4MXQ - chains D and A of the 4 polymer chains in the assembly; structure by X-ray diffraction, 2.60 A resolution.

# Chain D
Protein: 42F3 beta VmVh chimera
Source organism: Mus musculus, Homo sapiens
Sequence (243 residues; row label = number of the first residue in the row; numbers below 1 keep their minus sign (Met-1 is residue -1)):
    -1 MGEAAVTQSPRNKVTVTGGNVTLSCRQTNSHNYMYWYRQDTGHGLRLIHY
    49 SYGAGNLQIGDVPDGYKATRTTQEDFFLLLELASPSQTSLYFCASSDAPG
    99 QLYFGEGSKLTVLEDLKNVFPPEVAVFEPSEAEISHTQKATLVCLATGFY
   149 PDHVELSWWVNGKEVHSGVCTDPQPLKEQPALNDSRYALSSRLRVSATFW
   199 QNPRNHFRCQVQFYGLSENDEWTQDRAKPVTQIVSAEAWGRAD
Not modelled in the structure: -1 to 2
Disulfides: Cys23-Cys91, Cys142-Cys207

# Chain A
Protein: H-2 class I histocompatibility antigen, L-D alpha chain
Source organism: Mus musculus
UniProt: P01897 (HA1L_MOUSE); residues 1-179 here correspond to UniProt positions 25-203 (UniProt number = residue number + 24)
Sequence (180 residues; each row starts with the number of its first residue; numbering starts at 0):
     0 MGPHSMRYYETATSRRGLGEPRYTSVGYVDDKEFVRFDSDAENPRYEPQV
    50 PWMEQEGPEYWERITQIAKGQEQWFRVNLRTLLGYYNQSAGGTHTLQWMY
   100 GCDVGSDGRLLRGYEQFAYDGCDYIALNEDLRTWTAADMAAQITRRKWEQ
   150 AGAAEYYRAYLEGECVEWLHRYLKNGNATL
Not modelled in the structure: 0-1, 176-179
Differences from the reference sequence: initiating methionine (0); engineered mutation Tyr8 (Phe32 in P01897), Thr12 (Val36 in P01897), Arg15 (Pro39 in P01897), Thr23 (Ile47 in P01897), Asp30 (Asn54 in P01897), Val49 (Ala73 in P01897), Arg131 (Lys155 in P01897)
Swiss-Prot annotation at these positions:
  - glycosylation (N-linked (GlcNAc...) asparagine): Asn86, Asn176
Disulfides: Cys101-Cys164

# Chain D / chain A interface
Pairs across the interface - 10 pairs, chain D then chain A:
  Asn30(D) - Val76(A)
  Tyr50(D) - Gln72(A)
  Tyr50(D) - Trp73(A)
  Tyr50(D) - Val76(A)
  Tyr50(D) - Asn77(A)
  Asn54(D) - Gln72(A)
  Ala96(D) - Ala150(A)  hydrophobic
  Pro97(D) - Tyr155(A)  hydrophobic
  Gln99(D) - Ala150(A)  hydrogen bond (side chain-backbone)
  Tyr101(D) - Gln149(A)  hydrogen bond
Interface residues without a listed pair, chain D (9 interface residues in all): Gly51, Asp95
Interface residues without a listed pair, chain A (8 interface residues in all): Thr80
Interface features reported in the paper:
  - interface residues, chain D: Asn30(D), Tyr50(D)
  - interface residues, chain A: Gln72(A), Trp73(A)

# In short
9 residues of chain D and 8 residues of chain A are in contact, with 2 hydrogen bonds. Among the polar pairs
are Gln99(D)-Ala150(A) and Tyr101(D)-Gln149(A). From the paper: interface residues Asn30(D), Tyr50(D) and
Gln72(A) among others.
Here chain D is 42F3 beta VmVh chimera (Mus musculus, Homo sapiens) and chain A is H-2 class I
histocompatibility antigen, L-D alpha chain (Mus musculus). Entry 4MXQ (42F3 TCR pCPC5/H-2Ld Complex) was
determined by X-ray diffraction (same publication as 4MVB, 4N0C, 4N5E and 4MS8).
